8C0O - chains 2C and xC of the 180 polymer chains in the assembly; structure by electron microscopy, 3.90 A resolution.

# Chain 2C (and xC)
Protein: C protein
Organism: African cichlid nackednavirus
Notes: chain xC of this document is another copy of the same molecule, construct and numbering; everything in this record applies to it too
Reference sequence: A0A3S9H6T3 (A0A3S9H6T3_9VIRU); numbering as in UniProt (aligned over 2-174)
Amino-acid sequence (175 residues; row label = number of the first residue in the row; numbering starts at 0):
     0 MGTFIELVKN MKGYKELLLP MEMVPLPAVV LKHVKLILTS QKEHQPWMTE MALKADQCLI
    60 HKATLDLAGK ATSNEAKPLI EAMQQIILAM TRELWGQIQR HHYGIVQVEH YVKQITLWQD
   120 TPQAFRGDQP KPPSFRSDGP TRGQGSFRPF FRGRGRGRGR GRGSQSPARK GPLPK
Unresolved in the structure: 0-1, 65-76, 133-174
Differences from the reference sequence: insertion (1)

# Interface between chain 2C and chain xC
Pairs across the interface (21; chain 2C residue first):
  Phe3(2C) - Val33(xC)  hydrophobic
  Phe3(2C) - Lys34(xC)
  Met10(2C) - Lys41(xC)
  Gly12(2C) - His43(xC)  hydrogen bond (backbone-side chain)
  Leu16(2C) - Thr48(xC)
  Leu16(2C) - Glu49(xC)
  Val33(2C) - Phe3(xC)  hydrophobic
  Lys34(2C) - Phe3(xC)
  Lys41(2C) - Met10(xC)
  His43(2C) - Gly12(xC)  hydrogen bond (side chain-backbone)
  Thr48(2C) - Leu16(xC)
  Glu49(2C) - Leu16(xC)
  Glu49(2C) - Lys53(xC)  salt bridge
  Glu49(2C) - Arg99(xC)  salt bridge
  Leu52(2C) - Glu92(xC)
  Lys53(2C) - Glu49(xC)  salt bridge
  Gln56(2C) - Glu92(xC)
  Met82(2C) - Met82(xC)  hydrophobic
  Glu92(2C) - Leu52(xC)
  Glu92(2C) - Gln56(xC)
  Arg99(2C) - Glu49(xC)  salt bridge
Interface residues without a listed pair, chain 2C (27 interface residues in all): Thr2, Ile4, Tyr13, Leu30, Leu37, Ala51, Asp55, Leu58, Ile59, Ile85, Gln96
Interface residues without a listed pair, chain xC (27 interface residues in all): Thr2, Ile4, Tyr13, Leu30, Leu37, Ala51, Asp55, Leu58, Ile59, Ile85, Gln96

# Summary
The chain 2C/chain xC interface involves 27 residues from each chain; the contacts include 2 hydrogen bonds
and 4 salt bridges. Polar pairs include Glu49(2C)-Lys53(xC), Glu49(2C)-Arg99(xC) and Gly12(2C)-His43(xC).
Both chains are C protein (African cichlid nackednavirus). Entry 8C0O (African cichlid nackednavirus capsid at
pH 5.5) was determined by electron microscopy together with 8AAC from the same study.
